PDB entry 9H8M | X-ray diffraction, 1.38 A resolution | chain A

== Chain A ==
Name: FAD-dependent monooxygenase sorC
Organism: Penicillium rubens
Notes: EC 1.-.-.-
UniProt: B6HN76 (SORC_PENRW); numbering as in UniProt (aligned over 1-445)
Chain sequence (445 residues; numbered 1 to 445; the number before each row is that of its first residue):
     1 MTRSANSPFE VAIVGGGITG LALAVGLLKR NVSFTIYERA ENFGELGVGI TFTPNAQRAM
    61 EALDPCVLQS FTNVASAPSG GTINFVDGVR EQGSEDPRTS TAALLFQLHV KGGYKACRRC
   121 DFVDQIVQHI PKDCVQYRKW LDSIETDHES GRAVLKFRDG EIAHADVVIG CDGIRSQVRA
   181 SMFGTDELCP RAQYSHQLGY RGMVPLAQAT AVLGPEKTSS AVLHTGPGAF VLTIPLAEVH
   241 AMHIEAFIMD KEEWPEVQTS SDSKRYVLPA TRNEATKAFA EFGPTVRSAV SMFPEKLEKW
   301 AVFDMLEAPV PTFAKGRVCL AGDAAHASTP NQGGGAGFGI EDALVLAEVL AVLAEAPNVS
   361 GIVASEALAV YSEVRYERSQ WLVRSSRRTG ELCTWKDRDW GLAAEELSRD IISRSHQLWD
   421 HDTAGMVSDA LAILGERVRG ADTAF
Disordered / not traced: 1-7, 438-445
Residues lining bound ligands: FAD (flavin-adenine dinucleotide): Val14, Gly15, Gly16, Gly17, Ile18, Thr19, Tyr37, Glu38, Arg39, Leu46, Val48, Gly49, Ile50, Arg119, Lys139, Trp140, Leu141, Cys171, Asp172, Gly173, Ile174, Gln177, Arg201, Glu245, Asp262, Ser263, Val267, Trp300, Ala321, Gly322, Asp323, Pro330, Gly334, Gly335, Ala336
Swiss-Prot annotation at these positions:
  - active site: Arg201
  - binding site (FAD): Glu38, Arg119, Asp323, Ala336
  - glycosylation (N-linked (GlcNAc...) asparagine): Asn31, Asn358
What the authors report for this chain:
  - binding site for flavin-adenine dinucleotide: Arg201, Trp300
  - contacts within the chain: Gln197-Asn331 (hydrogen bond)
  - catalytic residues: Glu245
  - mutagenesis - T51A, W300A: decreased stability
  - mutagenesis - W300A: decreased catalytic activity on sorbicillin

== In short ==
Bound to chain A: flavin-adenine dinucleotide. From UniProt: active-site residue Arg201 and 4 FAD-binding
residues. The paper reports the catalytic residue Glu245; T51A and W300A reduce stability.
Chain A is FAD-dependent monooxygenase sorC (Penicillium rubens); the structure, FAD-dependent monooxygenase
sorC, was determined by X-ray diffraction, deposited together with 9H8U, 9H8Z and 9H92.
